7KSR - chains A and C of the 4 polymer chains in the assembly; structure by electron microscopy, 4.10 A resolution (low resolution: residue-level contacts below are approximate; hydrogen-bond / salt-bridge calls are withheld).

[Chain A]
Name: Histone-lysine N-methyltransferase EZH1
Source organism: Homo sapiens
Notes: EC 2.1.1.356
Reference sequence: Q92800 (EZH1_HUMAN); residues 1-747 here = UniProt positions 1-747
Sequence (747 residues; row label = number of the first residue in the row):
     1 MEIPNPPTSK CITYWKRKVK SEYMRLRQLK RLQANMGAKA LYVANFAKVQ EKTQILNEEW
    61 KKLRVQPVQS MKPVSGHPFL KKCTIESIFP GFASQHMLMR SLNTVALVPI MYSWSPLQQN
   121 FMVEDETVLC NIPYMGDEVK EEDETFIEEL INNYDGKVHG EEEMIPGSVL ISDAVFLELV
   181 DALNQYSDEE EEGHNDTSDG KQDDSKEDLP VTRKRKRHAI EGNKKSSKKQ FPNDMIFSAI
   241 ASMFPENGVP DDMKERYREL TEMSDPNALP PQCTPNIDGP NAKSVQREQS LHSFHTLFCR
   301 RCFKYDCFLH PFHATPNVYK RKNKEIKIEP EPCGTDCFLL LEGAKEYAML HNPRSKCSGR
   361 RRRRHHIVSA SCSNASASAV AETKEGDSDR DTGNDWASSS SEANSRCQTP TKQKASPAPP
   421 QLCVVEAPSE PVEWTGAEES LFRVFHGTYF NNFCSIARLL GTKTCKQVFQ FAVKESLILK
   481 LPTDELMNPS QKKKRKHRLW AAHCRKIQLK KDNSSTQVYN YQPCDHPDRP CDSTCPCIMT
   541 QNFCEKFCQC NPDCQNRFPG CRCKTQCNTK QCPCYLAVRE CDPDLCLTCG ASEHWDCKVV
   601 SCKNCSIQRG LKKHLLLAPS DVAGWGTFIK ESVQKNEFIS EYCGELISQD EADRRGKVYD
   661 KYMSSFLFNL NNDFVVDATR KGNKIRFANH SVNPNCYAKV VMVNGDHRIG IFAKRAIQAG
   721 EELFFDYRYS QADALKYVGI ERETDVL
Unresolved in the structure: 1-30, 74-79, 125-271, 323-431, 478-517, 728-747
Metal / ion sites: Zn2+ site 1: Cys299, Cys302, Cys307; Zn2+ site 2: Cys524, Cys548; Zn2+ site 3: Cys531, Cys550; Zn2+ site 4: Cys561, Cys581; Zn2+ site 5: Cys581, Cys589; Zn2+ site 6: Cys581, Cys589, Cys602
Reported in the primary citation:
  - mutagenesis - R31A/R64A/R100A/R321A/R443A: unchanged catalytic activity on methyltransferase

[Chain C]
Name: Polycomb protein SUZ12
Source organism: Homo sapiens
Reference sequence: Q15022 (SUZ12_HUMAN); residue numbers follow UniProt; this construct covers 1-739
Sequence (739 residues; row label = number of the first residue in the row):
     1 MAPQKHGGGG GGGSGPSAGS GGGGFGGSAA VAAATASGGK SGGGSCGGGG SYSASSSSSA
    61 AAAAGAAVLP VKKPKMEHVQ ADHELFLQAF EKPTQIYRFL RTRNLIAPIF LHRTLTYMSH
   121 RNSRTNIKRK TFKVDDMLSK VEKMKGEQES HSLSAHLQLT FTGFFHKNDK PSPNSENEQN
   181 SVTLEVLLVK VCHKKRKDVS CPIRQVPTGK KQVPLNPDLN QTKPGNFPSL AVSSNEFEPS
   241 NSHMVKSYSL LFRVTRPGRR EFNGMINGET NENIDVNEEL PARRKRNRED GEKTFVAQMT
   301 VFDKNRRLQL LDGEYEVAMQ EMEECPISKK RATWETILDG KRLPPFETFS QGPTLQFTLR
   361 WTGETNDKST APIAKPLATR NSESLHQENK PGSVKPTQTI AVKESLTTDL QTRKEKDTPN
   421 ENRQKLRIFY QFLYNNNTRQ QTEARDDLHC PWCTLNCRKL YSLLKHLKLC HSRFIFNYVY
   481 HPKGARIDVS INECYDGSYA GNPQDIHRQP GFAFSRNGPV KRTPITHILV CRPKRTKASM
   541 SEFLESEDGE VEQQRTYSSG HNRLYFHSDT CLPLRPQEME VDSEDEKDPE WLREKTITQI
   601 EEFSDVNEGE KEVMKLWNLH VMKHGFIADN QMNHACMLFV ENYGQKIIKK NLCRNFMLHL
   661 VSMHDFNLIS IMSIDKAVTK LREMQQKLEK GESASPANEE ITEEQNGTAN GFSEINSKEK
   721 ALETDSVSGV SKQSKKQKL
Unresolved in the structure: 1-77, 147-154, 168-181, 217-228, 257-294, 323-351, 362-426, 483-484, 502-518, 534-560, 687-739
Reported in the primary citation:
  - conformationally variable residues (domain motion): Gly146 to Ala155, Arg535 to His561

[Chain A / chain C interface]
Residue-residue contacts (81):
  Trp114(A) with Ser568(C)
  Ser115(A) with Trp591(C)
  Pro116(A) with Trp591(C)
  Leu117(A) with Trp591(C)
  Gln118(A) with Asp585(C)
  Phe121(A) with Lys595(C)
  Cys273(A) with Asn607(C)
  Thr274(A) with Asn607(C)
  Pro275(A) with Asn607(C)
  Asn276(A) with Glu610(C); Asn655(C)
  Ile277(A) with Arg654(C)
  Asp278(A) with Asn651(C); Leu652(C); Cys653(C); Arg654(C); Asn655(C)
  Leu291(A) with Leu658(C)
  Phe294(A) with Glu610(C); Leu658(C); His659(C); Ser662(C)
  His295(A) with Ser662(C); Asp665(C); Phe666(C)
  Leu297(A) with Val606(C); Met614(C)
  Phe298(A) with Phe666(C); Leu668(C)
  Arg300(A) with Asp629(C); Leu668(C)
  Phe303(A) with Trp617(C); Phe626(C); Asp629(C); Met632(C); Leu668(C)
  Lys304(A) with Met622(C)
  Tyr305(A) with Ile600(C); Met614(C); His659(C); Ser662(C)
  Phe308(A) with Leu592(C); Thr596(C)
  His313(A) with Phe666(C)
  Tyr319(A) with Asp665(C)
  Arg321(A) with His664(C); Asp665(C); Asn667(C)
  Leu441(A) with Arg654(C)
  Thr448(A) with His664(C); Ile671(C)
  Tyr449(A) with Ile671(C)
  Arg458(A) with Thr679(C)
  Leu459(A) with Val678(C); Arg682(C)
  Leu460(A) with Arg682(C)
  Lys546(A) with Asp629(C)
  Pro583(A) with Ala628(C)
  Asp584(A) with Asp629(C); Asn630(C)
  Ser592(A) with Asn630(C)
  Gln608(A) with Ile627(C)
  Lys612(A) with Asp585(C); Glu586(C)
  His614(A) with Ser583(C); Glu584(C)
  Leu617(A) with Tyr565(C); Phe566(C); His567(C)
  Asp621(A) with Arg563(C)
  Phe628(A) with Tyr565(C)
  Lys630(A) with Glu580(C)
  Ser632(A) with Asp82(C)
  Val633(A) with Ala81(C)
  Gln634(A) with Ala81(C)
  Lys681(A) with Trp591(C)
  Lys684(A) with Ser568(C); Glu584(C)
  Ala716(A) with Leu85(C)
  Gln718(A) with Leu85(C); Tyr434(C)
Also at the interface, not in a pair above, chain A (66 interface residues in all): Val108, Met111, Arg287, Ser293, Cys302, Val318, Val444, Phe445, Gly461, Leu616, Ala618, Pro619, Trp625, Asn683, Asn704, Ile717, Gly720
Also at the interface, not in a pair above, chain C (60 interface residues in all): Asn435, His561, Leu564, Cys571, Met579, Pro589, Asp605, Asn618, Val621, Met657, Val661, Asp675

[In short]
The interface between chain A and chain C involves 66 residues on one side and 60 on the other. Cys299(A),
Cys302(A) and Cys307(A) coordinate Zn2+ site 1. Cys524(A) and Cys548(A) coordinate Zn2+ site 2. From the
paper: R31A/R64A/R100A/R321A/R443A of chain A leave catalytic activity on methyltransferase unchanged;
conformational variability at Gly146(C) and Arg535(C).
Here chain A is Histone-lysine N-methyltransferase EZH1 and chain C is Polycomb protein SUZ12, both from Homo
sapiens. Entry 7KSR (PRC2:EZH1_A from a dimeric PRC2 bound to a nucleosome) was determined by electron
microscopy together with 7KSO, 7KTP and 7KTQ from the same study.
